PDB entry 1GGN | X-ray diffraction, 2.36 A resolution | chain A

# Chain A
Protein: Protein (glycogen phosphorylase)
From: Oryctolagus cuniculus
Notes: EC 2.4.1.1
Reference sequence: P00489 (PHS2_RABIT); residue numbers follow UniProt; this construct covers 1-842
Chain sequence (842 residues; row label = number of the first residue in the row):
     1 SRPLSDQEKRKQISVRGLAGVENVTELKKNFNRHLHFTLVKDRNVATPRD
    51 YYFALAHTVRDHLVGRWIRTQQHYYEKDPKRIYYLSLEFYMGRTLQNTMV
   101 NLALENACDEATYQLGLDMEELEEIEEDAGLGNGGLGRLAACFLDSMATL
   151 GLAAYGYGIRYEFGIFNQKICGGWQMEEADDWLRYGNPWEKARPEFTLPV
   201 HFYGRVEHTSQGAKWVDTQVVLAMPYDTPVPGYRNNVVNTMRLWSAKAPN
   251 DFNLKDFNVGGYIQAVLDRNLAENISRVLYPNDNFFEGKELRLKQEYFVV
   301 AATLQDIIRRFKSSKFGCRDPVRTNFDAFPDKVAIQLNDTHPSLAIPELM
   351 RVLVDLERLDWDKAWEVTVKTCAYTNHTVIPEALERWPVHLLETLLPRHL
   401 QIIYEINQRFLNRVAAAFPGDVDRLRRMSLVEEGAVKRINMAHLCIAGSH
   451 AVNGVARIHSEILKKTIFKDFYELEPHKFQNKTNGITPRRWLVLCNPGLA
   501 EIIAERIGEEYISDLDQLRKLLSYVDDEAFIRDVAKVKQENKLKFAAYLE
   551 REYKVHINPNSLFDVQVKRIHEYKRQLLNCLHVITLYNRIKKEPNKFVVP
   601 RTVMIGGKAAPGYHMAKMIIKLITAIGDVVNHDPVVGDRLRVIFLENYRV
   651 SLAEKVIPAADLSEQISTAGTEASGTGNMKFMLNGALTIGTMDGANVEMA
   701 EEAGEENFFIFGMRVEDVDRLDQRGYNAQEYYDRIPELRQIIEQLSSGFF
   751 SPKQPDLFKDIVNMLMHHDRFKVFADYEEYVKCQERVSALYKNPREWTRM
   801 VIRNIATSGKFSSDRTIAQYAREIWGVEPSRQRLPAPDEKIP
Disordered / not traced: 1-12
Covalent attachments: pyridoxal phosphate (PLP) linked to K680
Residues lining bound ligands:
  - beta-D-glucopyranose spirohydantoin (GLS): G135, L136, L139, D283, N284, D339, H377, V455, N484, Y573, E672, A673, S674, G675, T676
  - pyridoxal phosphate (PLP): Y90, G134, G135, R138, W491, V567, K568, K574, Y648, R649, V650, A653, Q665, E672, G675, T676, G677
UniProt features mapped onto this chain:
  - modified residue: S747 (Phosphoserine)

# Overview
Bound to chain A: beta-D-glucopyranose spirohydantoin. Covalently linked pyridoxal phosphate: at K680.
Chain A is Protein (glycogen phosphorylase) (Oryctolagus cuniculus); the structure, Structures of glycogen
phosphorylase-inhibitor complexes and the implications for structure-based drug design, was determined by
X-ray diffraction together with 1HLF from the same study.
